Entry 4KI6 (X-ray diffraction, 2.55 A resolution); this record covers chains A and T of the 3 polymer chains in the assembly.

# Chain A
Protein: DNA polymerase
Source organism: Enterobacteria phage RB69
Notes: EC 2.7.7.7
UniProtKB: Q38087 (DPOL_BPR69); numbering as in UniProt (aligned over 1-903)
Chain sequence (903 residues; each row starts with the number of its first residue):
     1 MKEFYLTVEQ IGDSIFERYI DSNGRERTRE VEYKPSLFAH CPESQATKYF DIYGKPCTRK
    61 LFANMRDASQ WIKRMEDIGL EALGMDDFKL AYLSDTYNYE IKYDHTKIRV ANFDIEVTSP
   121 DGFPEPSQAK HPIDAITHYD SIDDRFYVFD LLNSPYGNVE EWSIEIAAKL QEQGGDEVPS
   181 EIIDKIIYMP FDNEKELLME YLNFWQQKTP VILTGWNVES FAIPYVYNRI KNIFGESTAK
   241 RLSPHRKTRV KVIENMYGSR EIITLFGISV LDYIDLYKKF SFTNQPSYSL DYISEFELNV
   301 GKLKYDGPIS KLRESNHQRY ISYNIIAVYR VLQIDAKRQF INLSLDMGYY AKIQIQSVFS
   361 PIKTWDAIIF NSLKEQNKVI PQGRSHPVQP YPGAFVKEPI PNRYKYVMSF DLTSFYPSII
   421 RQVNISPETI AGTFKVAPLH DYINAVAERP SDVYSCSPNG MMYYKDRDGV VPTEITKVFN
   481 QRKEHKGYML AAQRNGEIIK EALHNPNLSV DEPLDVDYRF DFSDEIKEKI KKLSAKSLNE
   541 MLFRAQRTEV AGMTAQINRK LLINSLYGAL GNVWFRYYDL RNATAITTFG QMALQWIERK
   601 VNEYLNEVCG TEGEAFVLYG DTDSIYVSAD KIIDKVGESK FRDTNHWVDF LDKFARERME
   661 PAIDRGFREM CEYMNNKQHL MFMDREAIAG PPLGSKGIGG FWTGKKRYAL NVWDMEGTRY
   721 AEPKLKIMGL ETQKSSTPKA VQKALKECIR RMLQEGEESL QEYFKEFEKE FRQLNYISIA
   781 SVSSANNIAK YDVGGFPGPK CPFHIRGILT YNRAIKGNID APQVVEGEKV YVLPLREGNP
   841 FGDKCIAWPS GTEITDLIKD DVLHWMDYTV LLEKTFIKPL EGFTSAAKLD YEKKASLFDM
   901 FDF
Unresolved in the structure: 903
Differences from the reference sequence: engineered mutation Ala222 (Asp in Q38087), Ala327 (Asp in Q38087), Phe415 (Leu in Q38087)
Ion coordination: Ca2+ site 1 near Glu116 (its only coordinating residue here); Ca2+ site 2: Glu172, Glu177; Ca2+ site 3: Asp192, Glu196; Ca2+ site 4: Asp411, Leu412, Asp623 (together with dTTP); Ca2+ site 5: Asp411, Asp623 (together with dTTP); Na+: Asn505, Asn507, Lys531; Ca2+ site 6 near Asp684 (its only coordinating residue here)
Ligand contacts: dTTP (TTP): Asp411, Leu412, Thr413, Ser414, Phe415, Tyr416, Pro417, Arg482, Lys486, Lys560, Asn564, Tyr567, Thr622, Asp623
Curated features (UniProtKB/Swiss-Prot):
  - region: Thr248 to Thr264 (Beta hairpin), Lys705 to Tyr708 (Binding of DNA in B-conformation), Leu897 to Phe903 (Interaction with the polymerase clamp)
  - binding site (Mg(2+)): Asp114, Glu116, Asp411, Leu412, Asp623
  - binding site (substrate): Ser414, Tyr416, Arg482, Lys560
  - site: Asp621 (Optimization of metal coordination by the polymerase active site), Lys706 (Optimization of metal coordination by the polymerase active site), Asp714 (Essential for viral replication)
  - mutagenesis: Leu561 (L561A: No effect on the ability to recognize damaged DNA. Increase in probability of nucleotide incorporation), Ser565 (S565G: Increased incorporation efficiency of correct dNMPs; when associated with A-567), Tyr567 (Y567A: Inserts both dCMP and dAMP opposite 8-oxoG rapidly and with equal efficiency. 100-fold increase of dAMP and dGMP when situated opposite guanidinohydantoin ...), Asp621 (D621A: Drastic decrease in the efficiency of incorporation of dGMP), Lys706 (K706A: Almost complete loss of polymerase activity), Asp714 (D714A: Complete loss of viral replication)
From the paper describing this entry:
  - conformationally variable residues: Tyr391
  - mutagenesis - L415F (14-fold): increased catalytic activity on two consecutive ribonucleotides

# Chain T
Molecule: 18-nt DNA/RNA hybrid strand
Sequence (18 nucleotides; numbered 1 to 18; the number before each row is that of its first residue):
     1 ACAGGTAAGC AGTCCGCG

# How chain A and chain T interact
Residue-residue contacts (39; chain A residue first):
  Ser360(A) with DC2(T), sugar contact; DA3(T), hydrogen bond to the phosphate
  Pro361(A) with DA3(T), phosphate contact
  Ile362(A) with DC2(T), phosphate contact; DA3(T), hydrogen bond to the phosphate
  Tyr391(A) with G4(T), hydrogen bond to the sugar; G5(T), sugar contact
  Gly393(A) with G5(T), sugar contact
  Ala394(A) with G5(T), hydrogen bond to the sugar
  Val396(A) with DA7(T), phosphate contact
  Leu561(A) with DA3(T), base contact
  Asn564(A) with DA3(T), base contact
  Ser565(A) with DA3(T), hydrogen bond to the base
  Tyr567(A) with G4(T), hydrogen bond to the sugar
  Gly568(A) with DA3(T), sugar contact; G4(T), sugar contact
  Ala569(A) with DA3(T), sugar contact
  Gly571(A) with G4(T), sugar contact
  Asn572(A) with DC2(T), phosphate contact; DA3(T), hydrogen bond to the phosphate; G4(T), hydrogen bond to the phosphate
  Trp574(A) with DA1(T), hydrogen bond to the phosphate; DC2(T), sugar contact
  Lys705(A) with DA7(T), salt bridge to the phosphate; DA8(T), sugar contact
  Lys706(A) with G5(T), base contact; DT6(T), base contact; DA7(T), sugar contact
  Arg707(A) with DA8(T), phosphate contact; DG9(T), salt bridge to the phosphate
  Pro799(A) with DT13(T), phosphate contact
  Lys800(A) with DG12(T), phosphate contact; DT13(T), hydrogen bond to the phosphate
  Cys801(A) with DG12(T), sugar contact
  Phe803(A) with DA11(T), sugar contact; DG12(T), phosphate contact
  Lys844(A) with DG12(T), salt bridge to the phosphate
  Lys874(A) with DA11(T), salt bridge to the phosphate
  Lys878(A) with DC10(T), phosphate contact
Also at the interface, not in a pair above, chain A (30 interface residues in all): Lys363, Pro392, Glu731, Gly798

# In short
The interface between chain A and chain T involves 30 residues on one side and 13 on the other; the contacts
include 10 hydrogen bonds and 4 salt bridges. Polar contacts include Ser565(A)-DA3(T), Tyr391(A)-G4(T) and
Ala394(A)-G5(T). The paper reports that L415F of chain A increases catalytic activity on two consecutive
ribonucleotides; conformational variability at Tyr391(A).
Chain A is DNA polymerase (Enterobacteria phage RB69) and chain T is an 18-nt DNA/RNA hybrid strand; the
structure, Ternary complex of rb69 mutant l415f with ribonucleotides at -1 and -2 position, was determined by
X-ray diffraction, deposited together with 4KHQ, 4KHS, 4KHU, 4KHW, 4KHY and 4KI4.
